PDB entry 8IXB | electron microscopy, 4.20 A resolution (low resolution: residue-level contacts below are approximate; hydrogen-bond / salt-bridge calls are withheld) | chains W and A of the 12 polymer chains in the assembly

# Chain W
Protein: Tubulin beta-2A chain
Organism: Mus musculus
UniProtKB: Q7TMM9 (TBB2A_MOUSE); numbering as in UniProt (aligned over 1-445)
Amino-acid sequence (457 residues; each row starts with the number of its first residue):
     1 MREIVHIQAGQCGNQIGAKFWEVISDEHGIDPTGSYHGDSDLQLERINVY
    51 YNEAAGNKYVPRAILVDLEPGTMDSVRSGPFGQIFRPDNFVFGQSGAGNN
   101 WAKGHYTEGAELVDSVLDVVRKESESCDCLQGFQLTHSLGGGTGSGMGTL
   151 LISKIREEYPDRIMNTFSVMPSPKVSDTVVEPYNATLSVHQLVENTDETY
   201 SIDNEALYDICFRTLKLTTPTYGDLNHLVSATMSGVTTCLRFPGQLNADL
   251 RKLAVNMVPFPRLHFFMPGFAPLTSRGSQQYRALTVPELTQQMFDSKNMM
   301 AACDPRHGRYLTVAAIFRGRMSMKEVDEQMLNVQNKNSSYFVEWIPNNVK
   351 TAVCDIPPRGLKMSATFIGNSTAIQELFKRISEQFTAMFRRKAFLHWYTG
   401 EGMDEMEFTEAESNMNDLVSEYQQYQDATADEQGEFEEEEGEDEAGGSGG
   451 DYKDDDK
Disordered / not traced: 427-457
Differences from the reference sequence: expression tag (446-457)
Curated features (UniProtKB/Swiss-Prot):
  - motif: Met1 to Ile4 (MREI motif)
  - binding site (GTP): Gln11, Glu69, Ser138, Gly142, Thr143, Gly144, Asn204, Asn226
  - binding site (Mg(2+)): Glu69
  - modified residue: Ser40 (Phosphoserine), Lys58 (N6-acetyllysine), Ser172 (Phosphoserine), Thr285 (Phosphothreonine), Thr290 (Phosphothreonine), Arg318 (Omega-N-methylarginine), Glu438 (5-glutamyl polyglutamate)
  - cross-link (Glycyl lysine isopeptide (Lys-Gly)): Lys58 (interchain with G-Cter in ubiquitin), Lys324 (interchain with G-Cter in ubiquitin)
Ligand contacts:
  - phosphomethylphosphonic acid guanylate ester (G2P): Gly10, Gln11, Cys12, Gln15, Asp67, Glu69, Asn99, Ser138, Gly140, Thr143, Gly144, Asp177, Thr178, Asn204, Leu207, Tyr222, Asn226
  - GTP (guanosine-5'-triphosphate): Gln245, Leu246, Asn247, Lys252

# Chain A
Protein: Tubulin alpha-1A chain
Organism: Mus musculus
Notes: EC 3.6.5.-
UniProtKB: P68369 (TBA1A_MOUSE); the construct has insertions or renumbered stretches relative to UniProt, so the offset changes along the chain: 1-42 = UniProt 1-42; 49-457 = UniProt 43-451
Amino-acid sequence (457 residues; row label = number of the first residue in the row):
     1 MRECISIHVGQAGVQIGNACWELYCLEHGIQPDGQMPSDKTIHHHHHHGG
    51 GDDSFNTFFSETGAGKHVPRAVFVDLEPTVIDEVRTGTYRQLFHPEQLIT
   101 GKEDAANNYARGHYTIGKEIIDLVLDRIRKLADQCTGLQGFLVFHSFGGG
   151 TGSGFTSLLMERLSVDYGKKSKLEFSIYPAPQVSTAVVEPYNSILTTHTT
   201 LEHSDCAFMVDNEAIYDICRRNLDIERPTYTNLNRLIGQIVSSITASLRF
   251 DGALNVDLTEFQTNLVPYPRIHFPLATYAPVISAEKAYHEQLSVAEITNA
   301 CFEPANQMVKCDPRHGKYMACCLLYRGDVVPKDVNAAIATIKTKRTIQFV
   351 DWCPTGFKVGINYQPPTVVPGGDLAKVQRAVCMLSNTTAIAEAWARLDHK
   401 FDLMYAKRAFVHWYVGEGMEEGEFSEAREDMAALEKDYEEVGVDSVEGEG
   451 EEEGEEY
Disordered / not traced: 1, 37-51, 444-457
Differences from the reference sequence: insertion (43-48)
Curated features (UniProtKB/Swiss-Prot):
  - active site: Glu260
  - binding site (GTP): Gly10, Gln11, Ala12, Gln15, Glu77, Ala105, Ser146, Gly149, Gly150, Thr151, Gly152, Thr185, Glu189, Asn212, Tyr230, Asn234, Leu258
  - binding site (Mg(2+)): Glu77
  - site: Tyr457 (Involved in polymerization)
  - modified residue: Lys40 (N6-acetyllysine), Tyr288 (3'-nitrotyrosine), Ser445 (Phosphoserine), Glu449 (5-glutamyl polyglutamate), Glu451 (5-glutamyl polyglutamate), Tyr457 (3'-nitrotyrosine)
Ligand contacts:
  - phosphomethylphosphonic acid guanylate ester (G2P): Leu254, Asn255, Glu260
  - GTP (guanosine-5'-triphosphate): Gly10, Gln11, Ala12, Gln15, Asp75, Glu77, Asp104, Ala105, Ala106, Asn107, Ser146, Gly148, Gly149, Gly150, Thr151, Ile177, Thr185, Glu189, Asn212, Tyr230, Leu233, Asn234

# Interface between chain W and chain A
Contacting residue pairs (34):
  Gln94(W) with Thr136(A); Gly137(A)
  Gly98(W) with Asp257(A); Thr259(A); Glu260(A); Thr263(A)
  Asn99(W) with Glu260(A); Lys358(A)
  Ser176(W) with Phe357(A)
  Asp177(W) with Asn335(A); Val359(A)
  Thr178(W) with Phe357(A)
  Val179(W) with Asn264(A); Thr355(A); Gly356(A); Phe357(A)
  Val180(W) with Asn264(A)
  Tyr208(W) with Lys332(A)
  Cys211(W) with Lys332(A)
  Phe212(W) with Lys332(A)
  Pro220(W) with Lys332(A)
  Tyr222(W) with Pro331(A)
  Met388(W) with Trp352(A)
  Arg390(W) with Trp352(A)
  Arg391(W) with Trp352(A); Glu440(A)
  Phe394(W) with Thr263(A); Pro267(A); Cys353(A)
  His396(W) with Val266(A); Pro267(A)
  Trp397(W) with Gln262(A); Thr263(A); Val266(A)
Also at the interface, not in a pair above, chain W (25 interface residues in all): Gln11, Glu69, Ser95, Val175, Thr219, Gln384
Also at the interface, not in a pair above, chain A (27 interface residues in all): Arg2, Gln139, Ala253, Leu254, Tyr268, Val330

# In short
25 residues of chain W face 27 of chain A across their interface. Phosphomethylphosphonic acid guanylate ester
is bound between chain W and chain A. Chain W binds GTP. Chain A binds GTP.
Chain W is Tubulin beta-2A chain and chain A is Tubulin alpha-1A chain, both from Mus musculus; the structure,
GMPCPP-Alpha1A/Beta2A-microtubule decorated with kinesin seam region, was determined by electron microscopy
(same publication as 8IXA, 8IXD, 8IXE, 8IXF and 8IXG).
